Entry 2WF7 (X-ray diffraction, 1.05 A resolution); this record covers chain A.

== Chain A ==
Name: Beta-phosphoglucomutase
Organism: Lactococcus lactis
Notes: EC 5.4.2.6
Reference sequence: P71447 (PGMB_LACLA); numbering as in UniProt (aligned over 1-221)
Amino-acid sequence (221 residues; each row starts with the number of its first residue):
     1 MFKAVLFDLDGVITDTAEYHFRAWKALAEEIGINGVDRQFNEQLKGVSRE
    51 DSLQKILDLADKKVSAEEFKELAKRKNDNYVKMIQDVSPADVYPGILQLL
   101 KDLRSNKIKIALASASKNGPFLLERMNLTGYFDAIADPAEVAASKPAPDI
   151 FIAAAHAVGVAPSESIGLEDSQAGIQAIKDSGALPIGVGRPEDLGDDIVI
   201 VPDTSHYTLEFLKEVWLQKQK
Disordered / not traced: 219-221
Differences from the reference sequence: conflict Arg-125 (Lys in P71447), His-206 (Tyr in P71447)
UniProt features mapped onto this chain:
  - active site: Asp-8 (Nucleophile), Asp-10 (Proton donor/acceptor)
  - binding site (Mg(2+)): Asp-8, Asp-10, Asp-170
  - binding site (beta-D-glucose 6-phosphate): Asp-10, Gly-46, Val-47, Arg-49, Ser-116, Lys-117, Asn-118
  - site (Important for catalytic activity and assists the phosphoryl transfer reaction to Asp8 by balancing charge and orienting the reacting groups): Ser-114, Lys-145
  - modified residue: Asp-8 (4-aspartylphosphate)
  - mutagenesis: Asp-8 (D8A/E: Inactive), Asp-10 (D10A/E/N/S: Inactive), Thr-16 (T16P: 500-fold reduction in the rate constant for Asp-8 phosphorylation by beta-G1,6bisP ...), His-20 (H20A: Impairs Asp-8 phosphorylation by beta-G1,6bisP and phosphoryl transfer from the phospho-Asp8 to the substrate beta-G1P ...), Lys-45 (K45A: 20'000-fold decrease in catalytic efficiency), Gly-46 (G46A: 1'000'000-fold decrease in catalytic efficiency; G46P: 100'000-fold decrease in catalytic efficiency; G46V: 10'000-fold decrease in catalytic efficiency), Arg-49 (R49K: 1'000'000-fold decrease in catalytic efficiency), Ser-52 (S52A: Wild-type activity), Lys-76 (K76A: 100-fold reduction in the conversion of beta-G1P to G6P in the presence of beta-G1,6bisP), Asp-170 (D170A: Impaired, but active with an increase in the affinity for G1P)
Ion coordination: tetrafluoroaluminate ion: Asp-8 (together with 6,7-dideoxy-7-phosphono-gluco-heptose); Mg2+: Asp-8, Asp-10, Asp-170 (together with tetrafluoroaluminate)
Small-molecule neighbours: 6,7-dideoxy-7-phosphono-gluco-heptose (G7P; 6,7-dideoxy-7-phosphono-beta-D-gluco-heptopyranose): Asp-8, Asp-10, His-20, Trp-24, Leu-44, Lys-45, Gly-46, Val-47, Ser-48, Arg-49, Ser-52, Lys-76, Asn-77, Tyr-80, Ser-114, Ala-115, Ser-116, Lys-117, Asn-118
From the paper describing this entry:
  - binding site for 6,7-dideoxy-7-phosphono-gluco-heptose: His-20, Gly-46
  - catalytic residues: Asp-8, Asp-10

== In short ==
Ligands of chain A: 6,7-dideoxy-7-phosphono-gluco-heptose. Asp-8, Asp-10 and Asp-170 form the Mg2+ site.
Curated annotation (UniProt) lists active-site residues Asp-8 and Asp-10, 3 Mg2+-binding residues, 7
beta-D-glucose 6-phosphate-binding residues and 10 mutagenesis sites. The paper reports catalytic residues
Asp-8 and Asp-10; a binding site for 6,7-dideoxy-7-phosphono-gluco-heptose at His-20 and Gly-46.
Chain A is Beta-phosphoglucomutase (Lactococcus lactis); the structure, Structure of Beta-Phosphoglucomutase
inhibited with Glucose-6- phosphonate and Aluminium tetrafluoride, was determined by X-ray diffraction (same
publication as 4C4R, 4C4S and 4C4T).
